PDB entry 8QU6 | electron microscopy, 3.45 A resolution | chains B and D of the 10 polymer chains in the assembly

# Chain B
Molecule: DNA-directed RNA polymerase subunit alpha
Organism: Mycolicibacterium smegmatis MC2 155
Notes: EC 2.7.7.6
Reference sequence: A0QSL8 (RPOA_MYCS2); residues 1-350 here = UniProt positions 1-350
Sequence (350 residues; numbered 1 to 350; the number before each row is that of its first residue):
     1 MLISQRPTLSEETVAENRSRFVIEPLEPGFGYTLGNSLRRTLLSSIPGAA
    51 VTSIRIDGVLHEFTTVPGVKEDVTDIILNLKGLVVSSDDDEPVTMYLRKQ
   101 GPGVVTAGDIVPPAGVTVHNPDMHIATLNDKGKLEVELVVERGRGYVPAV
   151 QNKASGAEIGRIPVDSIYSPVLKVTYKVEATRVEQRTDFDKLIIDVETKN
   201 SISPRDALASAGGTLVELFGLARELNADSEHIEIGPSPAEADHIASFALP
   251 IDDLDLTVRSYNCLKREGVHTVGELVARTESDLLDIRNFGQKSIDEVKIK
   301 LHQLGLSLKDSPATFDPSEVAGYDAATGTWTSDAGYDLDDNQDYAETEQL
Not modelled in the structure: 235-350

# Chain D
Molecule: DNA-directed RNA polymerase subunit beta'
Organism: Mycolicibacterium smegmatis MC2 155
Reference sequence: A0QS66 (RPOC_MYCS2); residue numbers follow UniProt; this construct covers 1-1317
Sequence (1317 residues; each row starts with the number of its first residue):
     1 MLDVNFFDELRIGLATADDIRNWSYGEVKKPETINYRTLKPEKDGLFCEK
    51 IFGPTRDWECYCGKYKRVRFKGIICERCGVEVTRAKVRRERMGHIELAAP
   101 VTHIWYFKGVPSRLGYLLDLAPKDLEKIIYFAAYVITSVDDEMRHNELST
   151 LEAEMAVEKKAVEDQRDADLEARAQKLEADLAELEAEGAKSDVRRKVRDS
   201 GEREMRQLRDRAQRELDRLDEIWNTFTKLAPKQLIVDEVLYRELQDRYGE
   251 YFTGAMGAESIKKLIENFDIDAEAESLREVIRSGKGQKKLRALKRLKVVA
   301 AFQQSGNSPMGMVLDAVPVIPPELRPMVQLDGGRFATSDLNDLYRRVINR
   351 NNRLKRLIDLGAPEIIVNNEKRMLQESVDALFDNGRRGRPVTGPGNRPLK
   401 SLSDLLKGKQGRFRQNLLGKRVDYSGRSVIVVGPQLKLHQCGLPKLMALE
   451 LFKPFVMKRLVDLNHAQNIKSAKRMVERQRPQVWDVLEEVIAEHPVLLNR
   501 APTLHRLGIQAFEPQLVEGKAIQLHPLVCEAFNADFDGDQMAVHLPLSAE
   551 AQAEARILMLSSNNILSPASGKPLAMPRLDMVTGLYYLTTLVEGATGEYQ
   601 AATKDAPEQGVYSSPAEAIMAMDRGALSVRAKIKVRLTELRPPTDLEAQL
   651 FENGWKPGDAWTAETTLGRVMFNELLPKSYPFVNEQMHKKVQARIINDLA
   701 ERFPMIVVAQTVDKLKDAGFYWATRSGVTVSMADVLVPPQKQEILERHEA
   751 EADAIERKYQRGALNHTERNESLVKIWQDATEEVGKALEEFYPADNPIIT
   801 IVKSGATGNLTQTRTLAGMKGLVTNPKGEFIPRPIKSSFREGLTVLEYFI
   851 NTHGARKGLADTALRTADSGYLTRRLVDVSQDVIVREHDCETERGINVTL
   901 AERGPDGTLIRDAHVETSAFARTLATDAVDANGNVIIERGHDLGDPAIDA
   951 LLAAGITTVKVRSVLTCTSATGVCAMCYGRSMATGKLVDIGEAVGIVAAQ
  1001 SIGEPGTQLTMRTFHQGGVTGGADIVGGLPRVQELFEARVPRNKAPIADV
  1051 AGRVRLEESDKFFKITIVPDDGGEEVVYDKLSKRQRLRVITHEDGTEGVL
  1101 SDGDHVEVGDQLMEGAADPHEVLRVQGPREVQIHLVKEVQEVYRAQGVSI
  1151 HDKHIEVIVRQMLRRVTIIDSGSTEFLPGSLTERAEFEAENRRVVAEGGE
  1201 PAAGRPVLMGITKASLATDSWLSAASFQETTRVLTDAAINCRSDKLNGLK
  1251 ENVIIGKLIPAGTGISRYRNIQVQPTEEARAAAYTIPSYEDQYYSPDFGQ
  1301 ATGAAVPLDDYGYSDYR
Not modelled in the structure: 1-5, 1284-1317
Ion coordination: Zn2+ site 1: C60, C62, C75, C78; Mg2+: D535, D537, D539 (shared with 1 residue of chain H); Zn2+ site 2: C890, C967, C974, C977
Curated features (UniProtKB/Swiss-Prot):
  - binding site (Zn(2+)): C60, C62, C75, C78, C890, C967, C974, C977
  - binding site (Mg(2+)): D535, D537, D539

# Interface between chain B and chain D
Contacting residue pairs (31):
  R39(B) with D623(D), salt bridge
  H61(B) with D605(D), salt bridge
  F63(B) with T603(D); D605(D); A606(D); P607(D), hydrophobic
  T74(B) with E608(D), hydrogen bond; V611(D)
  L78(B) with V611(D), hydrophobic; S613(D)
  N79(B) with R636(D), hydrogen bond
  K81(B) with V611(D); E617(D), salt bridge
  Y146(B) with Y612(D); E617(D), hydrogen bond; A621(D), hydrophobic; R624(D), hydrogen bond (backbone-side chain)
  V147(B) with R624(D)
  I159(B) with D605(D)
  I162(B) with P607(D), hydrophobic
  D165(B) with E617(D)
  I167(B) with E617(D); M620(D), hydrophobic
  S169(B) with M620(D)
  V171(B) with M620(D)
  L172(B) with A616(D); M620(D)
  K173(B) with I619(D)
  R182(B) with E488(D), salt bridge
  Q185(B) with P481(D); E518(D)
Also at the interface, not in a pair above, chain B (25 interface residues in all): R40, L43, D75, I77, P148, T187
Also at the interface, not in a pair above, chain D (24 interface residues in all): W484, D485, K604, A626, T662

# In short
25 residues of chain B and 24 residues of chain D are in contact, with 4 hydrogen bonds and 4 salt bridges.
Among the polar pairs are R39(B)-D623(D), H61(B)-D605(D) and K81(B)-E617(D). Curated annotation (UniProt)
lists 8 Zn2+-binding residues and 3 Mg2+-binding residues on chain D.
Here chain B is DNA-directed RNA polymerase subunit alpha and chain D is DNA-directed RNA polymerase subunit
beta', both from Mycolicibacterium smegmatis MC2 155. Entry 8QU6 (Mycobacterium smegnatis RNA polymerase
transcription initiation complex with SigmaA, RbpA, HelD and an upstream-fork promoter fragment) was
determined by electron microscopy, deposited together with 8Q3I, 8QN8, 8QTI, 8R2M, 8R3M, 8R6P and 8R6R.
